4PDB - chains A and I; structure by X-ray diffraction, 2.60 A resolution.

Chain A:
Protein: 30S ribosomal protein S8
Source organism: Bacillus anthracis
Reference sequence: W0CSD8 (W0CSD8_BACAN); residues 24-155 here correspond to UniProt positions 1-132 (UniProt number = residue number - 23)
Sequence (155 residues; each row starts with the number of its first residue):
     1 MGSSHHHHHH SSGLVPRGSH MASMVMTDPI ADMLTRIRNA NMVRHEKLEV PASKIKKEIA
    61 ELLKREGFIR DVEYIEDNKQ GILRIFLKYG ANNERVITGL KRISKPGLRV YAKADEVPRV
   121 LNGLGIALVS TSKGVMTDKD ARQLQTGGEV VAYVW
Unresolved in the structure: 1-26
Sequence notes: expression tag (1-23)
Reported in the primary citation:
  - binding site for SELEX RNA aptamer (chain I): Thr27, Lys54, Lys79, Gln80, Tyr111, Ala114, Ser130 to Ser132, Lys133, Thr146, Gly147, Glu149

Chain I:
Molecule: SELEX RNA aptamer
Sequence (38 nucleotides; numbered 1 to 38; the number before each row is that of its first residue):
     1 GGGAUGCUCA GUGAUCCUUC GGGAUAUCAG GGCAUCCC

How chain A and chain I interact:
Residue-residue contacts (32; chain A residue first):
  Thr27(A) - A4(I)  phosphate contact
  Pro29(A) - U5(I)  phosphate contact
  Ser53(A) - G6(I)  phosphate contact
  Lys54(A) - G6(I)  hydrogen bond to the phosphate
  Lys54(A) - C7(I)  salt bridge to the phosphate
  Ile55(A) - A26(I)  sugar contact
  Ile55(A) - U27(I)  sugar contact
  Glu58(A) - A26(I)  sugar contact
  Lys79(A) - C36(I)  sugar contact
  Gln80(A) - A4(I)  hydrogen bond to the sugar
  Gln80(A) - U5(I)  sugar contact
  Arg109(A) - C28(I)  sugar contact
  Tyr111(A) - U15(I)  sugar contact
  Ala112(A) - C16(I)  sugar contact
  Lys113(A) - C16(I)  phosphate contact
  Lys113(A) - C17(I)  phosphate contact
  Ala114(A) - C16(I)  phosphate contact
  Ala114(A) - C17(I)  hydrogen bond to the phosphate
  Ser130(A) - A26(I)  hydrogen bond to the base
  Ser130(A) - U27(I)  hydrogen bond to the sugar
  Thr131(A) - A26(I)  base contact
  Ser132(A) - A24(I)  hydrogen bond to the sugar
  Ser132(A) - U25(I)  sugar contact
  Ser132(A) - A26(I)  base contact
  Lys133(A) - A24(I)  hydrogen bond to the sugar
  Gly134(A) - A26(I)  sugar contact
  Val135(A) - A26(I)  sugar contact
  Gln145(A) - C17(I)  sugar contact
  Thr146(A) - C16(I)  hydrogen bond to the sugar
  Gly147(A) - C16(I)  hydrogen bond to the sugar
  Gly148(A) - C16(I)  sugar contact
  Glu149(A) - U27(I)  hydrogen bond to the sugar
Also at the interface, not in a pair above, chain A (27 interface residues in all): Ala52, Lys56, Asn78
Also at the interface, not in a pair above, chain I (14 interface residues in all): A14

Overview:
27 residues of chain A and 14 residues of chain I are in contact; the contacts include 10 hydrogen bonds and 1
salt bridge. Among the polar pairs are Ser130(A)-A26(I), Gln80(A)-A4(I) and Ser130(A)-U27(I). From the paper:
a binding site for SELEX RNA aptamer (chain I) at Thr27(A), Lys54(A) and Lys79(A) among others.
Chain A is 30S ribosomal protein S8 (Bacillus anthracis) and chain I is SELEX RNA aptamer; the structure,
Crystal structure of bacillus anthracis ribosomal protein S8 in complex with an RNA aptamer, was determined by
X-ray diffraction.
